PDB entry 5L63 | X-ray diffraction, 2.70 A resolution | chains R and S of the 28 polymer chains in the assembly

# Chain R
Name: Proteasome subunit alpha type-5
Organism: Saccharomyces cerevisiae (strain ATCC 204508 / S288c)
Notes: EC 3.4.25.1
UniProt: P32379 (PSA5_YEAST); residues -7 to 252 here correspond to UniProt positions 1-260 (UniProt number = residue number + 8)
Amino-acid sequence (260 residues; row label = number of the first residue in the row; numbers below 1 keep their minus sign (Met-7 is residue -7)):
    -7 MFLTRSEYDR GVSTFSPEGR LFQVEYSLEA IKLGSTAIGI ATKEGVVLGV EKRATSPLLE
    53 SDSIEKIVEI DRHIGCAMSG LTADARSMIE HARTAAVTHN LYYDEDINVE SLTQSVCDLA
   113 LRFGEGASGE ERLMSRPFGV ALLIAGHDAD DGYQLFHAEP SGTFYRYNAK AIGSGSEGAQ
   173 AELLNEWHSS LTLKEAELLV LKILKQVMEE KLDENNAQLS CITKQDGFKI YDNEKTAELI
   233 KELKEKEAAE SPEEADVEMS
Disordered / not traced: -7 to 0, 118-124, 243-252

# Chain S
Name: Proteasome subunit alpha type-6
Organism: Saccharomyces cerevisiae (strain ATCC 204508 / S288c)
Notes: EC 3.4.25.1
UniProt: P40302 (PSA6_YEAST); residues 0-233 here correspond to UniProt positions 1-234 (UniProt number = residue number + 1)
Amino-acid sequence (234 residues; row label = number of the first residue in the row; numbering starts at 0):
     0 MFRNNYDGDT VTFSPTGRLF QVEYALEAIK QGSVTVGLRS NTHAVLVALK RNADELSSYQ
    60 KKIIKCDEHM GLSLAGLAPD ARVLSNYLRQ QCNYSSLVFN RKLAVERAGH LLCDKAQKNT
   120 QSYGGRPYGV GLLIIGYDKS GAHLLEFQPS GNVTELYGTA IGARSQGAKT YLERTLDTFI
   180 KIDGNPDELI KAGVEAISQS LRDESLTVDN LSIAIVGKDT PFTIYDGEAV AKYI
Disordered / not traced: 0-2
Curated features (UniProtKB/Swiss-Prot):
  - modified residue: Ser13 (Phosphoserine)
  - cross-link: Lys190 (Glycyl lysine isopeptide (Lys-Gly) (interchain with G-Cter in ubiquitin))

# Interface between chain R and chain S
Pairs across the interface (43; chain R residue first):
  Ser5(R) - Arg125(S)
  Thr6(R) - Gly7(S)
  Thr6(R) - Gln20(S)
  Phe7(R) - Gln20(S)  hydrogen bond (backbone-side chain)
  Phe7(R) - Tyr23(S)
  Phe7(R) - Ala24(S)  hydrophobic
  Phe7(R) - Leu76(S)  hydrophobic
  Phe7(R) - Arg125(S)
  Phe7(R) - Pro126(S)
  Phe7(R) - Gly128(S)
  Ser8(R) - Tyr23(S)
  Pro9(R) - Tyr23(S)  hydrophobic
  Pro9(R) - Glu26(S)
  Glu10(R) - Glu26(S)
  Glu10(R) - Gln30(S)
  Gly11(R) - Tyr23(S)
  Gly11(R) - Ala27(S)
  Leu13(R) - Arg125(S)
  Gln106(R) - Arg81(S)  hydrogen bond
  Asp110(R) - Arg81(S)  salt bridge
  Leu113(R) - Pro78(S)  hydrophobic
  Leu113(R) - Arg125(S)
  Ser153(R) - Pro78(S)
  Gly154(R) - Pro78(S)
  Thr155(R) - Gln59(S)
  Phe156(R) - Gln59(S)
  Tyr157(R) - Arg50(S)
  Tyr157(R) - Ala52(S)
  Tyr157(R) - Ser56(S)
  Tyr157(R) - Ser57(S)
  Tyr157(R) - Gln59(S)
  Arg158(R) - Ser56(S)
  Arg158(R) - Ser57(S)  hydrogen bond (backbone-backbone)
  Tyr159(R) - Ala52(S)
  Tyr159(R) - Asp53(S)
  Tyr159(R) - Leu55(S)
  Tyr159(R) - Ser56(S)
  Asn160(R) - Leu55(S)  hydrogen bond (backbone-backbone)
  Ala161(R) - Leu55(S)
  Gln172(R) - Asp53(S)  hydrogen bond
  Gln172(R) - Leu55(S)
  Leu176(R) - Leu55(S)  hydrophobic
  Trp179(R) - Leu55(S)  hydrophobic
Other interface residues (no listed pair), chain R (27 interface residues in all): Arg2, Gly3, Glu117, Leu175
Other interface residues (no listed pair), chain S (26 interface residues in all): Asp6, Asn51, Glu54, Lys60, Asp79, Gly123

# Overview
27 residues of chain R and 26 residues of chain S are in contact; the contacts include 5 hydrogen bonds and 1
salt bridge. Polar contacts include Asp110(R)-Arg81(S), Phe7(R)-Gln20(S) and Gln106(R)-Arg81(S).
Here chain R is Proteasome subunit alpha type-5 and chain S is Proteasome subunit alpha type-6, both from
Saccharomyces cerevisiae (strain ATCC 204508 / S288c). Entry 5L63 (Yeast 20S proteasome with human beta5c
(1-138) and human beta6 (97-111; 118-133) in complex with epoxyketone ...) was determined by X-ray diffraction
together with 5L52, 5L54, 5L55, 5L5A, 5L5B, 5L5D and 30 further entries from the same study.
